PDB entry 5ACA | electron microscopy, 3.50 A resolution | chains 1 and 4 of the 4 polymer chains in the assembly

Chain 1:
Name: VP1
From: Foot-and-mouth disease virus - type sat 2
Reference sequence: Q1L764 (Q1L764_9PICO); the author numbering skips numbers that UniProt does not, so the offset changes along the chain: 1-159 = UniProt 527-685; 163-217 = UniProt 686-740
Amino-acid sequence (214 residues; numbered 1 to 217; 3 numbers in that range are skipped by the numbering (no residue carries them; nothing is unmodelled there); the number before each row is that of its first residue):
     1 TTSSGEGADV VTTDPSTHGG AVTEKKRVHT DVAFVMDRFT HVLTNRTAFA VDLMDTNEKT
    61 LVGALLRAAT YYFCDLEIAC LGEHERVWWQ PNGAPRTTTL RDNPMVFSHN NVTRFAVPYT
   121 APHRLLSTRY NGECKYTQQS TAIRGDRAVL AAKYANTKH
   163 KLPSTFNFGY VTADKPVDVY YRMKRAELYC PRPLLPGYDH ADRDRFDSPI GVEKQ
Unresolved in the structure: 139-159, 214-217
Sequence notes: conflict Ala-64 (Gly590 in Q1L764), Tyr-172 (His695 in Q1L764), Glu-189 (Ala712 in Q1L764), Leu-190 (Val713 in Q1L764)

Chain 4:
Name: VP4
From: Foot-and-mouth disease virus - type sat 2
Reference sequence: Q1L764 (Q1L764_9PICO); residues 1-85 here = UniProt positions 1-85
Amino-acid sequence (85 residues; row label = number of the first residue in the row):
     1 GAGHSSPVTG SQNQSGNTGS IINNYYMQQY QNSMDTQLGD NAISGGSNEG STDTTSTHTN
    61 NTQNNDWFSK LAQSAISGLF GALLA
Unresolved in the structure: 1-14, 41-64

Chain 1 / chain 4 interface:
Residue-residue contacts - 23 pairs, chain 1 then chain 4:
  Thr-1(1) with Leu-79(4); Phe-80(4)
  Thr-2(1) with Phe-80(4)
  Ser-3(1) with Phe-80(4)
  Val-10(1) with Leu-71(4); Ala-75(4), hydrophobic; Ile-76(4)
  Thr-12(1) with Ala-75(4); Ser-77(4)
  Thr-13(1) with Ser-77(4)
  Ala-33(1) with Gly-16(4)
  Phe-34(1) with Asn-17(4)
  Asp-37(1) with Asn-17(4)
  Asp-75(1) with Asn-32(4); Ser-33(4), hydrogen bond
  Ala-116(1) with Gln-31(4)
  Arg-184(1) with Asn-17(4), hydrogen bond (side chain-backbone)
  Lys-186(1) with Thr-18(4)
  Arg-187(1) with Asn-32(4); Ser-33(4); Asp-35(4), salt bridge
  Tyr-191(1) with Asn-65(4)
  Pro-193(1) with Phe-68(4), hydrophobic
Other interface residues (no listed pair), chain 1 (20 interface residues in all): Val-11, Arg-38, Phe-73, Tyr-119
Other interface residues (no listed pair), chain 4 (17 interface residues in all): Ser-74, Gly-78

In short:
20 residues of chain 1 and 17 residues of chain 4 are in contact; the contacts include 2 hydrogen bonds and 1
salt bridge. Polar pairs include Arg-187(1)/Asp-35(4), Asp-75(1)/Ser-33(4) and Arg-184(1)/Asn-17(4).
Here chain 1 is VP1 and chain 4 is VP4, both from Foot-and-mouth disease virus - type sat 2. Entry 5ACA
(Structure-based energetics of protein interfaces guide Foot-and-Mouth disease virus vaccine design) was
determined by electron microscopy (same publication as 5AC9, 5D8A and 5DDJ).
